Entry 3GHB (X-ray diffraction, 2.25 A resolution); this record covers chains L and P of the 3 polymer chains in the assembly.

== Chain L ==
Name: Fab 447-52D, light chain
Source organism: Homo sapiens
Notes: antibody fragment or engineered binder
Chain sequence (216 residues; numbered 1 to 211 plus 6 insertion-coded residues; 1 number in that range is skipped by the numbering (no residue carries it; nothing is unmodelled there); the number before each row is that of its first residue; a row labelled like 27A-27B holds insertion residues (27A, then the next letters in order)):
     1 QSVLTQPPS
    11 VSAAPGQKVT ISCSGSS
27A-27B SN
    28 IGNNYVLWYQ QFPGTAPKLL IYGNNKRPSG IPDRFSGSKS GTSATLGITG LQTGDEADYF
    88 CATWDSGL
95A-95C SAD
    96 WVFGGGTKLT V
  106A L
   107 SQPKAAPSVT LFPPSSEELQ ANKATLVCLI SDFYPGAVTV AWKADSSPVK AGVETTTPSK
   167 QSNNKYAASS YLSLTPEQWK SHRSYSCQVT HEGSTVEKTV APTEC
Disulfides: Cys-23/Cys-88, Cys-134/Cys-193

== Chain P ==
Name: Envelope glycoprotein
UniProtKB: P88213 (P88213_9HIV1); the author numbering skips numbers that UniProt does not, so the offset changes along the chain: 305-309 = UniProt 56-60; 312-316 = UniProt 61-65
Chain sequence (10 residues; numbered 305 to 316; 2 numbers in that range are skipped by the numbering (no residue carries them; nothing is unmodelled there); the number before each row is that of its first residue):
   305 KGVRI
   312 GPGQA

== Interface between chain L and chain P ==
Contacting residue pairs (7):
  Tyr-32(L) / Ile-309(P)  hydrophobic
  Trp-91(L) / Ile-309(P)  hydrophobic
  Trp-91(L) / Gly-312(P)
  Trp-91(L) / Pro-313(P)  hydrophobic
  Ala-95B(L) / Pro-313(P)
  Ala-95B(L) / Gly-314(P)
  Trp-96(L) / Pro-313(P)
From the paper, about this interface:
  - epitope / paratope residues, chain P: Gly-312(P)

== Summary ==
Chain L and chain P each contribute 4 residues to their interface. The paper reports the epitope/paratope
residue Gly-312(P).
Here chain L is Fab 447-52D, light chain (Homo sapiens) and chain P is Envelope glycoprotein. Entry 3GHB
(Crystal structure of anti-HIV-1 Fab 447-52D in complex with V3 peptide W2RW020) was determined by X-ray
diffraction (same publication as 3GHE).
